Entry 7SZI (electron microscopy, 2.70 A resolution); this record covers chains B and C of the 4 polymer chains in the assembly.

Chain B (and C):
Molecule: OmpK36
Organism: Klebsiella pneumoniae
Notes: chain C of this document is another copy of the same molecule, construct and numbering; everything in this record applies to it too
Reference sequence: D6QLY0 (D6QLY0_KLEPN); residues 1-344 here correspond to UniProt positions 22-365 (UniProt number = residue number + 21)
Chain sequence (345 residues; row label = number of the first residue in the row; numbering starts at 0):
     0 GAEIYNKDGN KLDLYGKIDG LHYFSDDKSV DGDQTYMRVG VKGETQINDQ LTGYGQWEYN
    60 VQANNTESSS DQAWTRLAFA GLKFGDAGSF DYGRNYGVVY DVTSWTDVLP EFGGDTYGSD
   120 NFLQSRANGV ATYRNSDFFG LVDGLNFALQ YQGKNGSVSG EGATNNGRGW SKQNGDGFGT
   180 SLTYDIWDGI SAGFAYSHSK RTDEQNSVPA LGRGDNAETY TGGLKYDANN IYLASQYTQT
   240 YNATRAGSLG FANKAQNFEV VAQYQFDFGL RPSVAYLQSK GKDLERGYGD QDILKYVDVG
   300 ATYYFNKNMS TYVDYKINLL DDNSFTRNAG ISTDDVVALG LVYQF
Construct notes: expression tag (0)

How chain B and chain C interact:
Contacting residue pairs - 72 pairs, chain B then chain C:
  Tyr4(B) - Ala1(C)  hydrophobic
  Tyr4(B) - Glu2(C)
  Asn9(B) - Asn307(C)
  Asn9(B) - Tyr342(C)  hydrogen bond
  Lys10(B) - Tyr342(C)
  Leu11(B) - Ala1(C)  hydrophobic
  Leu11(B) - Phe344(C)  hydrophobic
  Gly42(B) - Tyr342(C)
  Glu43(B) - Tyr342(C)  hydrogen bond (backbone-side chain)
  Thr44(B) - Asn305(C)  hydrogen bond
  Thr44(B) - Asn307(C)
  Ile46(B) - Phe304(C)  hydrophobic
  Ile46(B) - Asn305(C)
  Leu50(B) - Phe304(C)  hydrophobic
  Gly52(B) - Met308(C)
  Tyr53(B) - Met308(C)
  Gly54(B) - Ile17(C)
  Gln55(B) - Ile17(C)
  Trp56(B) - Met36(C)  hydrophobic
  Asp70(B) - Ser69(C)  hydrogen bond
  Trp73(B) - Glu66(C)
  Thr74(B) - Val60(C)
  Thr74(B) - Gln61(C)
  Thr74(B) - Ala62(C)
  Thr74(B) - Glu66(C)
  Arg75(B) - Glu66(C)
  Ala77(B) - Thr34(C)
  Ala77(B) - Ala62(C)  hydrophobic
  Phe78(B) - Ile17(C)
  Ala79(B) - Ile17(C)
  Ala79(B) - Leu340(C)
  Gly80(B) - Met308(C)
  Gly80(B) - Leu340(C)
  Leu81(B) - Phe304(C)  hydrophobic
  Leu81(B) - Met308(C)  hydrophobic
  Tyr91(B) - Gly19(C)
  Tyr91(B) - Leu20(C)
  Tyr91(B) - His21(C)  hydrogen bond
  Tyr91(B) - Asp32(C)  hydrogen bond
  Tyr91(B) - Thr34(C)
  Gly92(B) - Thr34(C)
  Arg93(B) - Ala62(C)
  Arg93(B) - Asn64(C)
  Arg93(B) - Glu66(C)  salt bridge
  Ser118(B) - Glu66(C)
  Asp119(B) - Thr65(C)
  Asp119(B) - Glu66(C)
  Arg125(B) - Glu66(C)  salt bridge
  Asn127(B) - Asn63(C)  hydrogen bond (side chain-backbone)
  Asn127(B) - Asn64(C)  hydrogen bond (side chain-backbone)
  Asn127(B) - Thr65(C)
  Gly128(B) - Asp32(C)  hydrogen bond (backbone-side chain)
  Gly159(B) - Lys27(C)
  Glu160(B) - Lys27(C)  hydrogen bond (backbone-side chain)
  Ala162(B) - Lys27(C)
  Thr163(B) - Lys27(C)
  Thr163(B) - Asp30(C)
  Asn164(B) - Lys27(C)  hydrogen bond (backbone-backbone)
  Asn164(B) - Ser28(C)
  Asn164(B) - Val29(C)  hydrogen bond (side chain-backbone)
  Asn164(B) - Asp30(C)  hydrogen bond (side chain-backbone)
  Asn164(B) - Gly31(C)
  Asn164(B) - Asp32(C)  hydrogen bond (side chain-backbone)
  Asn164(B) - Gln33(C)
  Asn164(B) - Asn63(C)
  Asn165(B) - Asn63(C)  hydrogen bond (side chain-backbone)
  Gly166(B) - Asn64(C)
  Arg167(B) - Asn63(C)  hydrogen bond (side chain-backbone)
  Arg167(B) - Asn64(C)
  Arg167(B) - Thr65(C)
  Lys171(B) - Thr65(C)
  Lys171(B) - Ser67(C)
Also at the interface, not in a pair above, chain B (45 interface residues in all): Ile3, Lys6, Asp7, Gln45, Tyr58
Also at the interface, not in a pair above, chain C (37 interface residues in all): Ile3, Leu13, Tyr58, Ser68, Asp70, Lys306

Overview:
The interface between chain B and chain C involves 45 residues on one side and 37 on the other, with 16
hydrogen bonds and 2 salt bridges. Polar pairs include Arg93(B)-Glu66(C), Arg125(B)-Glu66(C) and
Asn9(B)-Tyr342(C).
Both chains are OmpK36 (Klebsiella pneumoniae). Entry 7SZI (Cryo-EM structure of OmpK36-TraN mating pair
stabilization proteins from carbapenem-resistant Klebsiella pneumoniae) was determined by electron microscopy.
